7TKU - chains A and E of the 8 polymer chains in the assembly; structure by electron microscopy, 4.00 A resolution.

# Chain A
Molecule: Replication factor C subunit 1
Organism: Saccharomyces cerevisiae
Reference sequence: P38630 (RFC1_YEAST); residue numbers follow UniProt; this construct covers 1-861
Amino-acid sequence (861 residues; numbered 1 to 861; the number before each row is that of its first residue):
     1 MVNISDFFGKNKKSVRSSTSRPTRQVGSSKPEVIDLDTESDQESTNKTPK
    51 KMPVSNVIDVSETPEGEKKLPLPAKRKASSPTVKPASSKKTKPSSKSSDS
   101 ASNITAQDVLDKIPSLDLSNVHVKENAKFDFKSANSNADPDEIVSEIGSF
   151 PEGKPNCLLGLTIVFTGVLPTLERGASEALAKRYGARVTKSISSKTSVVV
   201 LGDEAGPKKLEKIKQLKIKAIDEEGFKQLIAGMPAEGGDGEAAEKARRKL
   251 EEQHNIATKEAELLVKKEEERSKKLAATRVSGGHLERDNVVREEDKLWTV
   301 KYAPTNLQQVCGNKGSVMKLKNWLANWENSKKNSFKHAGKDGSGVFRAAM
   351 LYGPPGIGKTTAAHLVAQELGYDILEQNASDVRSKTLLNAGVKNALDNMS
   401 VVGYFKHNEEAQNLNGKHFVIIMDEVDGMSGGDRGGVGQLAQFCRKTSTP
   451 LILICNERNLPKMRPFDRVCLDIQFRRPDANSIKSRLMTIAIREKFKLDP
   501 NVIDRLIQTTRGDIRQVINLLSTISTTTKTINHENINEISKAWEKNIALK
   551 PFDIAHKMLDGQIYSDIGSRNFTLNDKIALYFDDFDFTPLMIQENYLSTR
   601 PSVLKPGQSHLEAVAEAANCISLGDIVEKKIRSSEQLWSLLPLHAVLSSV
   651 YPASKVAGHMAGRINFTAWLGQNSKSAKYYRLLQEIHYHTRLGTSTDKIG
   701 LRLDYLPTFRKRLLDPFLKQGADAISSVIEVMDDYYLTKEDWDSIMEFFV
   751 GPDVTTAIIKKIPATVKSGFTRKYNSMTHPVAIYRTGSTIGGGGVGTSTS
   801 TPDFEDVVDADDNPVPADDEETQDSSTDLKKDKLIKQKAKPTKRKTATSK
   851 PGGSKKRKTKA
Unresolved in the structure: 1-290, 432-434, 780-861
Curated features (UniProtKB/Swiss-Prot):
  - motif (Nuclear localization signal): K830 to L834, K855 to K860
  - binding site (ATP): T299, C311, G353 to T361, N456
  - modified residue: T38 (Phosphothreonine), S40 (Phosphoserine), T63 (Phosphothreonine)
  - mutagenesis: D427 (D427H: In cs mutant CDC44-2; causes cell cycle arrest), G436 (G436R: In cs mutant CDC44-3/4; causes cell cycle arrest), G512 (G512A: In cs mutant CDC44-9; no effect), D513 (D513N: In cs mutants CDC44-1/5/8 and CDC44-9; causes cell cycle arrest)
Ion coordination: Mg2+: T360 (together with ATP-gamma-S)
Ligand contacts: ATP-gamma-S (AGS; phosphothiophosphoric acid-adenylate ester): T299, Y302, A303, P304, Q309, V310, C311, P355, G356, I357, G358, K359, T360, T361, R486, I514, R515
Reported in the primary citation:
  - conformationally variable residues: L549
  - mutagenesis - W638G: decreased catalytic activity on PCNA and DNA
  - mutagenesis - F582A: unchanged catalytic activity on DNA
  - mutagenesis - F582A: unchanged binding to DNA
  - mutagenesis - F582A, W638G: unchanged growth

# Chain E
Molecule: Replication factor C subunit 5
Organism: Saccharomyces cerevisiae
Reference sequence: P38251 (RFC5_YEAST); residues 1-354 here = UniProt positions 1-354
Amino-acid sequence (354 residues; row label = number of the first residue in the row):
     1 MSLWVDKYRPKSLNALSHNEELTNFLKSLSDQPRDLPHLLLYGPNGTGKK
    51 TRCMALLESIFGPGVYRLKIDVRQFVTASNRKLELNVVSSPYHLEITPSD
   101 MGNNDRIVIQELLKEVAQMEQVDFQDSKDGLAHRYKCVIINEANSLTKDA
   151 QAALRRTMEKYSKNIRLIMVCDSMSPIIAPIKSRCLLIRCPAPSDSEIST
   201 ILSDVVTNERIQLETKDILKRIAQASNGNLRVSLLMLESMALNNELALKS
   251 SSPIIKPDWIIVIHKLTRKIVKERSVNSLIECRAVLYDLLAHCIPANIIL
   301 KELTFSLLDVETLNTTNKSSIIEYSSVFDERLSLGNKAIFHLEGFIAKVM
   351 CCLD
Unresolved in the structure: 1-3, 126-128
Curated features (UniProtKB/Swiss-Prot):
  - binding site (ATP): V5, S17, G43 to T51, R231
Ligand contacts: ADP (adenosine-5'-diphosphate): V5, Y8, R9, P10, A15, L16, S17, H18, N45, G46, T47, G48, K49, K50, T51, I201, L230, R231, L234

# How chain A and chain E interact
Residue-residue contacts (95):
  Q593(A) - R283(E)  hydrogen bond (backbone-side chain)
  Q593(A) - Y287(E)
  Q593(A) - F340(E)
  Q593(A) - E343(E)  hydrogen bond
  E594(A) - R283(E)  hydrogen bond (backbone-side chain)
  Y596(A) - R283(E)
  Y596(A) - E343(E)  hydrogen bond
  L597(A) - V276(E)
  L597(A) - L279(E)  hydrophobic
  L597(A) - I280(E)  hydrophobic
  L597(A) - R283(E)
  L597(A) - E343(E)
  H610(A) - V276(E)
  L611(A) - M350(E)
  L611(A) - C351(E)
  E612(A) - C351(E)
  V614(A) - L279(E)  hydrophobic
  A615(A) - A347(E)  hydrophobic
  E616(A) - K348(E)  salt bridge
  A618(A) - G344(E)
  N619(A) - R331(E)  hydrogen bond
  I621(A) - F340(E)  hydrophobic
  S622(A) - R331(E)
  S622(A) - F340(E)
  S622(A) - H341(E)  hydrogen bond
  L623(A) - R331(E)
  D625(A) - N336(E)
  D625(A) - K337(E)  hydrogen bond (side chain-backbone)
  D625(A) - F340(E)
  D625(A) - H341(E)  salt bridge
  I626(A) - R331(E)
  I626(A) - L334(E)
  I626(A) - G335(E)
  I626(A) - H341(E)
  K629(A) - L334(E)
  K629(A) - G335(E)
  W669(A) - K337(E)
  W669(A) - I339(E)
  Q672(A) - Y287(E)
  Q672(A) - A291(E)
  S676(A) - L290(E)
  S676(A) - A291(E)
  Y679(A) - A291(E)
  Y679(A) - H292(E)
  Y679(A) - C293(E)
  Y680(A) - C293(E)  hydrophobic
  L683(A) - C293(E)  hydrophobic
  Q684(A) - D100(E)
  Y688(A) - N86(E)
  Y688(A) - T97(E)
  Y688(A) - D100(E)  hydrogen bond
  R691(A) - V88(E)
  R691(A) - E95(E)  salt bridge
  R691(A) - N141(E)
  L692(A) - I70(E)  hydrophobic
  G693(A) - D6(E)
  T694(A) - D6(E)
  T694(A) - R9(E)
  S695(A) - R9(E)  hydrogen bond
  T696(A) - R231(E)
  D697(A) - E142(E)
  I699(A) - P295(E)  hydrophobic
  R702(A) - D258(E)  salt bridge
  R702(A) - H292(E)  hydrogen bond (side chain-backbone)
  R702(A) - C293(E)
  L703(A) - W259(E)  hydrogen bond (backbone-side chain)
  L703(A) - I294(E)  hydrophobic
  D704(A) - R231(E)  salt bridge
  D704(A) - V232(E)
  D704(A) - L235(E)
  Y705(A) - V5(E)
  Y705(A) - D6(E)
  Y705(A) - R231(E)
  Y705(A) - L235(E)  hydrophobic
  T708(A) - W4(E)
  T708(A) - L235(E)  hydrogen bond (side chain-backbone)
  T708(A) - S239(E)
  F709(A) - W4(E)  hydrophobic
  K711(A) - S239(E)
  K711(A) - L242(E)
  K711(A) - N243(E)
  R712(A) - E238(E)  salt bridge
  R712(A) - L242(E)
  D715(A) - N243(E)
  K719(A) - E245(E)
  D734(A) - K7(E)  salt bridge
  Y735(A) - W4(E)  hydrogen bond
  Y735(A) - D6(E)  hydrogen bond
  E747(A) - H292(E)
  F748(A) - H292(E)
  F749(A) - D258(E)
  V750(A) - D258(E)  hydrogen bond (backbone-side chain)
  V750(A) - D288(E)
  V750(A) - H292(E)
  G751(A) - V262(E)
Also at the interface, not in a pair above, chain A (60 interface residues in all): L590, E628, A668, K675, K698, G700, P707, P752, D753
Also at the interface, not in a pair above, chain E (58 interface residues in all): L85, P257, I261, R274, S275, I298, S333, D354

# Summary
The interface between chain A and chain E involves 60 residues on one side and 58 on the other; the contacts
include 15 hydrogen bonds and 7 salt bridges. Among the polar pairs are E616(A)-K348(E), D625(A)-H341(E) and
R691(A)-E95(E). From the paper: W638G of chain A reduces catalytic activity on PCNA and DNA; conformational
variability at L549(A).
Here chain A is Replication factor C subunit 1 and chain E is Replication factor C subunit 5, both from
Saccharomyces cerevisiae. Entry 7TKU (Structure of the yeast clamp loader (Replication Factor C RFC) bound to
the open sliding clamp ...) was determined by electron microscopy (same publication as 7THJ, 7THV, 7TI8, 7TIB,
7TIC and 7TID).
